Entry 4UNG (X-ray diffraction, 1.81 A resolution); this record covers chains A and B.

Chain A:
Molecule: Insulin A chain
UniProtKB: P01308 (INS_HUMAN); residues 1-21 here correspond to UniProt positions 90-110 (UniProt number = residue number + 89)
Chain sequence (21 residues; numbered 1 to 21; the number before each row is that of its first residue):
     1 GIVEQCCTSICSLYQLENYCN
Disulfides: Cys-6/Cys-11

Chain B:
Molecule: Insulin B chain
UniProtKB: P01308 (INS_HUMAN); residues 1-30 here correspond to UniProt positions 25-54 (UniProt number = residue number + 24)
Chain sequence (30 residues; row label = number of the first residue in the row):
     1 FVNQHLCGSHLVEALYLVCGERGFFNTPKT
Disordered / not traced: 29-30
Construct notes: engineered mutation Asn-26 (Tyr50 in P01308)
From the paper describing this entry:
  - conformationally variable residues (loop rearrangement): Phe-25 to Thr-30

Chain A / chain B interface:
Cross-chain cystine bridges: Cys-7(A)/Cys-7(B), Cys-20(A)/Cys-19(B)
Pairs across the interface - 21 pairs, chain A then chain B:
  Ile-2(A) / Leu-15(B)  hydrophobic
  Cys-6(A) / His-5(B)
  Cys-6(A) / Leu-6(B)  hydrogen bond (backbone-backbone)
  Cys-6(A) / Leu-11(B)  hydrophobic
  Cys-7(A) / His-5(B)  hydrogen bond (backbone-side chain)
  Cys-7(A) / Leu-6(B)
  Cys-7(A) / Cys-7(B)  disulfide
  Thr-8(A) / His-5(B)  hydrogen bond (backbone-side chain)
  Ser-9(A) / His-5(B)  hydrogen bond (backbone-side chain)
  Ile-10(A) / Gln-4(B)
  Ile-10(A) / His-5(B)
  Leu-13(A) / Val-18(B)  hydrophobic
  Leu-16(A) / Leu-15(B)  hydrophobic
  Leu-16(A) / Val-18(B)  hydrophobic
  Cys-20(A) / Cys-19(B)  disulfide
  Cys-20(A) / Gly-23(B)
  Asn-21(A) / Arg-22(B)
  Asn-21(A) / Gly-23(B)  hydrogen bond (backbone-backbone)
  Asn-21(A) / Phe-24(B)  hydrogen bond (side chain-backbone)
  Asn-21(A) / Phe-25(B)  hydrogen bond (side chain-backbone)
  Asn-21(A) / Asn-26(B)  hydrogen bond (side chain-backbone)
Interface residues without a listed pair, chain A (13 interface residues in all): Cys-11, Glu-17, Tyr-19
Interface residues without a listed pair, chain B (15 interface residues in all): Ala-14, Thr-27

Overview:
Chain A and chain B form an interface of 13 and 15 residues respectively; the contacts include 2 disulfide
bonds and 8 hydrogen bonds. Among the polar pairs are Cys-7(A)/His-5(B), Thr-8(A)/His-5(B) and
Ser-9(A)/His-5(B). From the paper: conformational variability at Phe-25(B).
Here chain A is Insulin A chain and chain B is Insulin B chain. Entry 4UNG (Human insulin B26Asn mutant
crystal structure) was determined by X-ray diffraction (same publication as 4UNE and 4UNH).
